Entry 4IHW (X-ray diffraction, 2.70 A resolution); this record covers chains B and C of the 4 polymer chains in the assembly.

# Chain B
Molecule: DNA-binding protein fis
From: Escherichia coli
Reference sequence: C9QXL3 (C9QXL3_ECOD1); residues 1-98 here = UniProt positions 1-98
Amino-acid sequence (98 residues; each row starts with the number of its first residue):
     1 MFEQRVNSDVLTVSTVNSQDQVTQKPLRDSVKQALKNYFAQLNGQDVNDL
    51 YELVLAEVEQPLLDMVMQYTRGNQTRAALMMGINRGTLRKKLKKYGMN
What the authors report for this chain:
  - binding site for 27-bp DNA Strand A (chain C): Lys90
  - mutagenesis - K90A: unchanged binding to 27-bp DNA Strand A (chain C)
  - mutagenesis - K90A (10-fold): decreased binding to F27
  - mutagenesis - K90A (9-fold): decreased binding to F30
  - mutagenesis - K90A: abolished binding to non-specific DNA

# Chain C
Molecule: 27-bp DNA Strand A
Sequence (27 nucleotides; row label = number of the first residue in the row):
     1 AAATTTGTTTGAICITTGAGCAAATTT

# Interface between chain B and chain C
Pairs across the interface - 12 pairs, chain B then chain C:
  Gly72(B) - DT6(C)  phosphate contact
  Asn73(B) - DT5(C)  hydrogen bond to the phosphate
  Asn73(B) - DT6(C)  phosphate contact
  Gln74(B) - DT6(C)  hydrogen bond to the phosphate
  Thr75(B) - DT5(C)  sugar contact
  Thr75(B) - DT6(C)  hydrogen bond to the phosphate
  Arg85(B) - DT6(C)  base contact
  Arg85(B) - DG7(C)  hydrogen bond to the base
  Arg85(B) - DT8(C)  base contact
  Arg89(B) - DT6(C)  sugar contact
  Arg89(B) - DG7(C)  salt bridge to the phosphate
  Arg89(B) - DT8(C)  base contact
Other interface residues (no listed pair), chain B (7 interface residues in all): Arg76

# In short
The interface between chain B and chain C involves 7 residues on one side and 4 on the other; the contacts
include 4 hydrogen bonds and 1 salt bridge. Polar pairs include Arg85(B)-DG7(C), Asn73(B)-DT5(C) and
Gln74(B)-DT6(C). The paper reports a binding site for 27-bp DNA Strand A (chain C) at Lys90(B); K90A of chain
B reduces binding to F27.
Here chain B is DNA-binding protein fis (Escherichia coli) and chain C is 27-bp DNA Strand A. Entry 4IHW
(Crystal structure of Fis bound to 27 bp Inosine substituted DNA F28-dI (AAATTTGTTTGAICITTGAGCAAATTT)) was
determined by X-ray diffraction together with 4IHV, 4IHX and 4IHY from the same study.
